9GUS - chains A and L of the 24 polymer chains in the assembly; structure by electron microscopy, 3.50 A resolution.

== Chain A ==
Molecule: 16S ribosomal RNA
Organism: Escherichia coli K-12
Sequence (1541 nucleotides; row label = number of the first residue in the row):
     1 AAAUUGAAGA GUUUGAUCAU GGCUCAGAUU GAACGCUGGC GGCAGGCCUA ACACAUGCAA
    61 GUCGAACGGU AACAGGAAGA AGCUUGCUUC UUUGCUGACG AGUGGCGGAC GGGUGAGUAA
   121 UGUCUGGGAA ACUGCCUGAU GGAGGGGGAU AACUACUGGA AACGGUAGCU AAUACCGCAU
   181 AACGUCGCAA GACCAAAGAG GGGUACCUUC GGGCCUCUUG CCAUCGGAUG UGCCCAGAUG
   241 GGAUUAGCUA GUAGGUGGGG UAACGGCUCA CCUAGGCGAC GAUCCCUAGC UGGUCUGAGA
   301 GGAUGACCAG CCACACUGGA ACUGAGACAC GGUCCAGACU CCUACGGGAG GCAGCAGUGG
   361 GGAAUAUUGC ACAAUGGGCG CAAGCCUGAU GCAGCCAUGC CGCGUGUAUG AAGAAGGCCU
   421 UCGGGUUGUA AAGUACUUUC AGCGGGGAGG AAGGGAGUAA AGUUAAUACC UUUGCUCAUU
   481 GACGUUACCC GCAGAAGAAG CACCGGCUAA CUCCGUGCCA GCAGCCXCGG UAAUACGGAG
   541 GGUGCAAGCG UUAAUCGGAA UUACUGGGCG UAAAGCGCAC GCAGGCGGUU UGUUAAGUCA
   601 GAUGUGAAAU CCCCGGGCUC AACCUGGGAA CUGCAUCUGA UACUGGCAAG CUUGAGUCUC
   661 GUAGAGGGGG GUAGAAUUCC AGGUGUAGCG GUGAAAUGCG UAGAGAUCUG GAGGAAUACC
   721 GGUGGCGAAG GCGGCCCCCU GGACGAAGAC UGACGCUCAG GUGCGAAAGC GUGGGGAGCA
   781 AACAGGAUUA GAUACCCUGG UAGUCCACGC CGUAAACGAU GUCGACUUGG AGGUUGUGCC
   841 CUUGAGGCGU GGCUUCCGGA GCUAACGCGU UAAGUCGACC GCCUGGGGAG UACGGCCGCA
   901 AGGUUAAAAC UCAAAUGAAU UGACGGGGGC CCGCACAAGC GGUGGAGCAU GUGGUUUAAU
   961 UCGAUGXAAC GCGAAGAACC UUACCUGGUC UUGACAUCCA CGGAAGUUUU CAGAGAUGAG
  1021 AAUGUGCCUU CGGGAACCGU GAGACAGGUG CUGCAUGGCU GUCGUCAGCU CGUGUUGUGA
  1081 AAUGUUGGGU UAAGUCCCGC AACGAGCGCA ACCCUUAUCC UUUGUUGCCA GCGGUCCGGC
  1141 CGGGAACUCA AAGGAGACUG CCAGUGAUAA ACUGGAGGAA GGUGGGGAUG ACGUCAAGUC
  1201 AUCAUGGCCC UUACGACCAG GGCUACACAC GUGCUACAAU GGCGCAUACA AAGAGAAGCG
  1261 ACCUCGCGAG AGCAAGCGGA CCUCAUAAAG UGCGUCGUAG UCCGGAUUGG AGUCUGCAAC
  1321 UCGACUCCAU GAAGUCGGAA UCGCUAGUAA UCGUGGAUCA GAAUGCCACG GUGAAUACGU
  1381 UCCCGGGCCU UGUACACACC GCCCGUXACA CCAUGGGAGU GGGUUGCAAA AGAAGUAGGU
  1441 AGCUUAACCU UCGGGAGGGC GCUUACCACU UUGUGAUUCA UGACUGGGGU GAAGUCGUAA
  1501 CAAGGUAACC GUAGGGGAAC CUGCGGUUGG AUCACCUCCU U
Disordered / not traced: 1492-1493
Modified residues: PSU (pseudouridine-5'-monophosphate) at position 516, G7M (N7-methyl-guanosine-5'-monophosphate) at position 527, 2MG (2N-methylguanosine-5'-monophosphate) at position 966, 5MC (5-methylcytidine-5'-monophosphate) at position 967, 2MG (2N-methylguanosine-5'-monophosphate) at position 1207, 4OC (4n,o2'-methylcytidine-5'-monophosphate) at position 1402, 5MC (5-methylcytidine-5'-monophosphate) at position 1407, UR3 (3-methyluridine-5'-monophoshate) at position 1498, 2MG (2N-methylguanosine-5'-monophosphate) at position 1516, MA6 (6N-dimethyladenosine-5'-monophoshate) at position 1518, MA6 (6N-dimethyladenosine-5'-monophoshate) at position 1519
Bound ions: Mg2+ site 1 near G21 (its only coordinating residue here); Mg2+ site 2: C48, U49, G115; Mg2+ site 3: A59, C386, U387; Mg2+ site 4: U62, G105; Mg2+ site 5 near G100 (its only coordinating residue here); Mg2+ site 6: A109, G331; Mg2+ site 7: A116, G117, G289; Mg2+ site 8: G145, A197; Mg2+ site 9 near A171 (its only coordinating residue here); Mg2+ site 10: A174, C175; Mg2+ site 11: U180, A195; Mg2+ site 12: G299, G558; 59 more Mg2+ sites not listed

== Chain L ==
Protein: 30S ribosomal protein S11
Organism: Escherichia coli K-12
Reference sequence: P0A7R9 (RS11_ECOLI); residues 1-129 here = UniProt positions 1-129
Chain sequence (129 residues; row label = number of the first residue in the row):
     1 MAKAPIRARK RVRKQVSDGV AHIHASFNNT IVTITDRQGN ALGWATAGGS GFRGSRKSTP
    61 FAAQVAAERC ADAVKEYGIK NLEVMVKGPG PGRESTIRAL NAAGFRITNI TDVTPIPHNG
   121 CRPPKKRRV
Disordered / not traced: 1-12

== How chain A and chain L interact ==
Residue-residue contacts (68; chain A residue first):
  A675(A) with Ile116(L), hydrogen bond to the sugar; Pro117(L), sugar contact; His118(L), hydrogen bond to the base
  A676(A) with Pro115(L), sugar contact; Pro117(L), sugar contact; Cys121(L), base contact
  U677(A) with Cys121(L), base contact
  G683(A) with Gly39(L), hydrogen bond to the base; Asn40(L), base contact
  U684(A) with Asn40(L), hydrogen bond to the sugar; Ala41(L), hydrogen bond to the sugar
  G685(A) with Ala41(L), sugar contact; Leu42(L), phosphate contact; Trp44(L), sugar contact
  U686(A) with Trp44(L), hydrogen bond to the sugar
  A687(A) with Trp44(L), sugar contact
  G688(A) with Thr46(L), phosphate contact; Gly49(L), phosphate contact
  C689(A) with Asn29(L), hydrogen bond to the phosphate; Thr46(L), hydrogen bond to the phosphate; Gly48(L), hydrogen bond to the phosphate
  G690(A) with Asn29(L), hydrogen bond to the phosphate; Arg53(L), hydrogen bond to the base
  G691(A) with Asn28(L), hydrogen bond to the phosphate; Arg53(L), hydrogen bond to the base; Lys57(L), hydrogen bond to the base
  U692(A) with Asn28(L), hydrogen bond to the phosphate; Gly54(L), base contact; Arg127(L), phosphate contact
  G693(A) with Arg127(L), salt bridge to the phosphate
  A694(A) with Ser55(L), phosphate contact
  A704(A) with Trp44(L), base contact
  G705(A) with Ile31(L), base contact
  A706(A) with Thr33(L), hydrogen bond to the sugar
  U707(A) with His22(L), hydrogen bond to the phosphate; Gly39(L), hydrogen bond to the sugar; Lys87(L), salt bridge to the phosphate
  C708(A) with His22(L), salt bridge to the phosphate; Gln38(L), sugar contact; Gly39(L), sugar contact
  G714(A) with Cys121(L), hydrogen bond to the base
  A716(A) with His118(L), base contact; Asn119(L), hydrogen bond to the sugar
  U717(A) with Asn119(L), sugar contact
  A718(A) with His118(L), stacking on the base; Asn119(L), sugar contact
  A777(A) with Cys121(L), base contact
  G778(A) with Cys121(L), sugar contact; Arg122(L), hydrogen bond to the sugar
  C779(A) with Arg122(L), sugar contact; Pro123(L), sugar contact; Pro124(L), phosphate contact; Lys125(L), phosphate contact
  A780(A) with Pro124(L), phosphate contact; Lys125(L), hydrogen bond to the phosphate
  A781(A) with Lys125(L), salt bridge to the phosphate
  C795(A) with Arg128(L), hydrogen bond to the sugar
  C796(A) with Arg127(L), hydrogen bond to the phosphate; Arg128(L), hydrogen bond to the phosphate; Val129(L), sugar contact
  C797(A) with Arg127(L), salt bridge to the phosphate
  U1506(A) with Arg128(L), hydrogen bond to the base
  U1522(A) with Lys125(L), phosphate contact; Arg128(L), salt bridge to the phosphate
  G1523(A) with Lys125(L), salt bridge to the phosphate; Arg128(L), salt bridge to the phosphate
  C1524(A) with Arg122(L), salt bridge to the phosphate
  G1525(A) with Arg122(L), salt bridge to the phosphate
Other interface residues (no listed pair), chain A (41 interface residues in all): G674, A695, A715, A1507
Other interface residues (no listed pair), chain L (37 interface residues in all): His24, Thr35, Ala47, Gly120, Lys126

== In short ==
The interface between chain A and chain L involves 41 residues on one side and 37 on the other; the contacts
include 26 hydrogen bonds, 10 salt bridges and 1 aromatic stacking contact. Polar contacts include
A675(A)-His118(L), G683(A)-Gly39(L) and G690(A)-Arg53(L).
Here chain A is 16S ribosomal RNA and chain L is 30S ribosomal protein S11, both from Escherichia coli K-12.
Entry 9GUS (30S mRNA delivery complex TEC resolved (30S only)) was determined by electron microscopy,
deposited together with 9GUP, 9GUQ, 9GUR, 9GUT, 9GUU, 9GUV, 9GUW and 9GUX.
